Entry 5XDU (X-ray diffraction, 2.00 A resolution); this record covers chain A.

Chain A:
Protein: Cell division protein FtsZ
Organism: Staphylococcus aureus (strain MRSA252)
UniProtKB: Q6GHP9 (FTSZ_STAAR); residues 12-316 here = UniProt positions 12-316
Amino-acid sequence (308 residues; numbered 9 to 316; the number before each row is that of its first residue):
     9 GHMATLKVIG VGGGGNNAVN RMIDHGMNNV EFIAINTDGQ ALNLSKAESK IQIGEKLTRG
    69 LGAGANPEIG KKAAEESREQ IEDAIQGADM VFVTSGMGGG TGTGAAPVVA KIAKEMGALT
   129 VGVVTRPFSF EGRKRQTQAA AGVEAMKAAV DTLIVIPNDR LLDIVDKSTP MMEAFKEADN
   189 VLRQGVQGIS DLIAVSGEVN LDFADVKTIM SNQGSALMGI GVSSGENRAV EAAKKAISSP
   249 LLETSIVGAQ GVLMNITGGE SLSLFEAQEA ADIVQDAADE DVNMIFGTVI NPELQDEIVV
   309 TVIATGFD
Not modelled in the structure: 9, 316
Sequence notes: expression tag (9-11)
Ion coordination: Ca2+: Leu200, Val203, Asn208, Leu209 (together with ZI6)
Ligand contacts:
  - GDP (guanosine-5'-diphosphate): Gly20, Gly21, Gly22, Asn25, Arg29, Gly104, Met105, Gly107, Gly108, Thr109, Gly110, Thr133, Pro135, Phe136, Glu139, Arg143, Asn166, Leu169, Phe183, Ala186
  - ZI6 (3-[[5-bromanyl-4-[4-(trifluoromethyl)phenyl]-1,3-oxazol-2-yl]methoxy]-2,6-bis(fluoranyl)benzamide): Met98, Phe100, Val129, Ile162, Gly193, Gly196, Ile197, Asp199, Leu200, Val203, Ser204, Gly205, Val207, Asn208, Leu209, Met218, Met226, Leu261, Met262, Asn263, Gly295, Thr296, Val297, Thr309, Val310, Ile311
Swiss-Prot annotation at these positions:
  - binding site (GTP): Gly21 to Asn25, Gly108 to Gly110, Glu139, Arg143, Asp187
What the authors report for this chain:
  - binding site for ZI6: Gly193, Ile197, Met226, Leu261, Asn263, Thr309, Ile311
  - conformationally variable residues (side-chain flip): Ile197, Met226, Ile311
  - mutagenesis - G196S: unchanged growth in response to TXA6101
  - mutagenesis - G193D, G196S: increased growth in response to TXA707

In short:
Ligands of chain A: GDP and compound ZI6. The Ca2+ site is built by Leu200, Val203, Asn208 and Leu209. From
UniProt: 11 GTP-binding residues. The paper reports a binding site for ZI6 at Gly193, Ile197 and Met226 among
others; G193D and G196S increase growth in response to TXA707.
Chain A is Cell division protein FtsZ (Staphylococcus aureus (strain MRSA252)); the structure, Staphylococcus
aureus FtsZ 12-316 complexed with TXA6101, was determined by X-ray diffraction, deposited together with 5XDT,
5XDV and 5XDW.
